Entry 3V65 (X-ray diffraction, 3.30 A resolution); this record covers chains D and C of the 4 polymer chains in the assembly.

== Chain D ==
Name: Low-density lipoprotein receptor-related protein 4
Organism: Rattus norvegicus
Notes: fragment: LRP4 beta-1
Reference sequence: Q9QYP1 (LRP4_RAT); residues 353-737 here = UniProt positions 353-737
Sequence (386 residues; row label = number of the first residue in the row):
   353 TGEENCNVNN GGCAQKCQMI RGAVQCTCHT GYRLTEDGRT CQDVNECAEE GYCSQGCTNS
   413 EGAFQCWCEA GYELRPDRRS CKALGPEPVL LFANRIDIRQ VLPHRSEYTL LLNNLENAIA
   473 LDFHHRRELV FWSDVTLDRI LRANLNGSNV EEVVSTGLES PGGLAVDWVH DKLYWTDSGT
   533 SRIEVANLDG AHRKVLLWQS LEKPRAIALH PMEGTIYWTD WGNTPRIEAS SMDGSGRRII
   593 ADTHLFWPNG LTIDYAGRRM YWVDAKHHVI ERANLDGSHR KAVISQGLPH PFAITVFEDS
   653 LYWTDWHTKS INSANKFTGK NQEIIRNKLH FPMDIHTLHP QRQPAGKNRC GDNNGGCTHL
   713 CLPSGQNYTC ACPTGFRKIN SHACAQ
Not modelled in the structure: 353-357, 412-415
Cystine bridges: Cys358-Cys369, Cys365-Cys378, Cys380-Cys393, Cys399-Cys409, Cys405-Cys418, Cys420-Cys433, Cys702-Cys713, Cys709-Cys722, Cys724-Cys736
Construct notes: expression tag (738)
UniProt features mapped onto this chain:
  - glycosylation (N-linked (GlcNAc...) asparagine): Asn498, Asn719

== Chain C ==
Name: Agrin
Organism: Rattus norvegicus
Notes: fragment: agrin LG3
Reference sequence: P25304 (AGRIN_RAT); residue numbers follow UniProt; this construct covers 1759-1948
Sequence (191 residues; row label = number of the first residue in the row):
  1758 ALETLAFDGR TYIEYLNAVI ESELTNEIPA EKALQSNHFE LSLRTEATQG LVLWIGKAAE
  1818 RADYMALAIV DGHLQLSYDL GSQPVVLRST VKVNTNRWLR IRAHREHREG SLQVGNEAPV
  1878 TGSSPLGATQ LDTDGALWLG GLQKLPVGQA LPKAYGTGFV GCLRDVVVGH RQLHLLEDAV
  1938 TKPELRPCPT P
Cystine bridges: Cys1919-Cys1945
Construct notes: expression tag (1758)
Ion coordination: Ca2+ near Leu1837 (its only coordinating residue here)
UniProt features mapped onto this chain:
  - site: Ser1779 (Alternative splice site to produce 'z' isoforms), Asn1783 (Highly important for the agrin receptor complex activity of the 'z(8)' insert)
Reported in the primary citation:
  - mutagenesis - H1795L, R1865E, H1927L: unchanged binding to LRP4L23-A737
  - mutagenesis - N1783A, I1785S: abolished signaling
  - mutagenesis - H1795L, R1865E, H1927L: decreased signaling

== Chain D / chain C interface ==
Pairs across the interface (24; chain D residue first):
  Arg447(D) with Pro1786(C); Ala1787(C)
  Asn469(D) with Pro1786(C), hydrogen bond (side chain-backbone)
  Ile471(D) with Ile1785(C), hydrophobic
  Thr488(D) with Ala1787(C)
  Lys555(D) with Glu1784(C), salt bridge
  Arg557(D) with Asn1783(C), hydrogen bond (side chain-backbone); Ile1785(C)
  Trp573(D) with Thr1782(C); Asn1783(C); Glu1784(C)
  Trp599(D) with Leu1781(C); Asn1783(C)
  Asn601(D) with Asn1783(C), hydrogen bond
  His642(D) with Ser1779(C); Glu1780(C); Asn1783(C), hydrogen bond
  Phe644(D) with Ile1785(C), hydrophobic
  Trp658(D) with Ser1779(C); Asn1783(C); Glu1784(C); Ile1785(C), hydrophobic
  Phe683(D) with Pro1786(C), hydrophobic
  Met685(D) with Pro1786(C), hydrophobic
Also at the interface, not in a pair above, chain C (10 interface residues in all): Glu1788
Interface features reported in the paper:
  - hot spots on chain C (mutagenesis) - N1783A, I1785S: abolished binding to Agrin (chain C)

== Overview ==
14 residues of chain D face 10 of chain C across their interface, with 4 hydrogen bonds and 1 salt bridge.
Polar pairs include Lys555(D)-Glu1784(C), Asn469(D)-Pro1786(C) and Arg557(D)-Asn1783(C). The paper reports
that H1795L, R1865E and H1927L of chain C reduce signaling; N1783A and I1785S of chain C abolish signaling.
Here chain D is Low-density lipoprotein receptor-related protein 4 and chain C is Agrin, both from Rattus
norvegicus. Entry 3V65 (Crystal structure of agrin and LRP4 complex) was determined by X-ray diffraction
together with 3V64 from the same study.
